8F6C - chains B and H of the 8 polymer chains in the assembly; structure by electron microscopy, 3.46 A resolution.

Chain B:
Name: Cytochrome bo(3) ubiquinol oxidase subunit 2
Source organism: Escherichia coli
Reference sequence: P0ABJ1 (CYOA_ECOLI); numbering as in UniProt (aligned over 24-283)
Chain sequence (260 residues; row label = number of the first residue in the row):
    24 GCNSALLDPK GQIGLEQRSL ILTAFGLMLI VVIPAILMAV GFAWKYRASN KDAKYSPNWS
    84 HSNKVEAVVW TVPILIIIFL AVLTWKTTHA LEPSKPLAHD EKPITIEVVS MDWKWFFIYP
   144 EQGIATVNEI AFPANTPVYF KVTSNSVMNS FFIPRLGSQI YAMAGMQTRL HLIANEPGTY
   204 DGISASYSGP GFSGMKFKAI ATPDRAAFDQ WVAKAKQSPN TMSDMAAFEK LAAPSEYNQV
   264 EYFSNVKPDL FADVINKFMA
Swiss-Prot annotation at these positions:
  - lipidation: Cys25 (N-palmitoyl cysteine)
Residues lining bound ligands: heme o (HEO): Met51, Val54, Val55, Ala58, Pro96, Ile99, Ile100

Chain H:
Name: Cytochrome bo(3) ubiquinol oxidase subunit 4
Source organism: Escherichia coli
Reference sequence: P0ABJ6 (CYOD_ECOLI); residue numbers follow UniProt; this construct covers 14-109
Chain sequence (96 residues; each row starts with the number of its first residue):
    14 SVKTYMTGFI LSIILTVIPF WMVMTGAASP AVILGTILAM AVVQVLVHLV CFLHMNTKSD
    74 EGWNMTAFVF TVLIIAILVV GSIWIMWNLN YNMMMH

Interface between chain B and chain H:
Contacting residue pairs (6):
  Asn86(B) - Glu74(H)
  Lys87(B) - Val63(H)
  Val91(B) - Val63(H)  hydrophobic
  Thr94(B) - Leu59(H)
  Leu98(B) - Val55(H)  hydrophobic
  Phe102(B) - Ala52(H)  hydrophobic
Also at the interface, not in a pair above, chain H (8 interface residues in all): Gly48, Lys71, Met78

In short:
6 residues of chain B face 8 of chain H across their interface. Chain B binds heme o.
Chain B is Cytochrome bo(3) ubiquinol oxidase subunit 2 and chain H is Cytochrome bo(3) ubiquinol oxidase
subunit 4, both from Escherichia coli; the structure, E. coli cytochrome bo3 ubiquinol oxidase dimer, was
determined by electron microscopy together with 8F68 from the same study.
